Entry 6RR9 (X-ray diffraction, 3.43 A resolution); this record covers chain A.

Chain A:
Protein: Schlafen family member 5
Source organism: Homo sapiens
UniProtKB: Q08AF3 (SLFN5_HUMAN), isoform Q08AF3-2; numbering as in UniProt (aligned over 1-336)
Sequence (344 residues; numbered 1 to 344; the number before each row is that of its first residue):
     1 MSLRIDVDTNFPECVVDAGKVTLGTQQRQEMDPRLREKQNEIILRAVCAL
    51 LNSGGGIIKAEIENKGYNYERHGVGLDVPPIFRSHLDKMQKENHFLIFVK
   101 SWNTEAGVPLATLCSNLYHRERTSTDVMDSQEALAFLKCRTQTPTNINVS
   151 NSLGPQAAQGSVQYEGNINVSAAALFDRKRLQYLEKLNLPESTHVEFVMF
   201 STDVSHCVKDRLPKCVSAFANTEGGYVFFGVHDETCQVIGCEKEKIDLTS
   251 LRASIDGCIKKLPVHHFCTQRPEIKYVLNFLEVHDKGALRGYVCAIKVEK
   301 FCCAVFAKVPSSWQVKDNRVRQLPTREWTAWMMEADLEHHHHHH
Unresolved in the structure: 145-168, 336-344
Differences from the reference sequence: expression tag (337-344)
Ion coordination: Zn2+: His266, Cys268, Cys302
What the authors report for this chain:
  - binding site for sulfate ion: Arg211
  - Zn2+ coordination: His266, Cys268, Cys302, Cys303
  - mutagenesis - R271E, R326E: decreased binding to DNA
  - mutagenesis - R271E, R326E: decreased binding to tRNASer

Summary:
His266, Cys268 and Cys302 form the Zn2+ site. From the paper: a binding site for sulfate ion at Arg211; R271E
and R326E reduce binding to DNA.
Chain A is Schlafen family member 5 (Homo sapiens); the structure, DNA/RNA binding protein, was determined by
X-ray diffraction, deposited together with 7PPJ and 7Q3Z.
